Entry 8XRX (X-ray diffraction, 2.50 A resolution); this record covers chains A and B.

[Chain A (and B)]
Protein: GH3 enzyme CcBgl3B
Organism: Cellulosimicrobium cellulans
Notes: chain B of this document is another copy of the same molecule, construct and numbering; everything in this record applies to it too
Sequence (768 residues; numbered -2 to 765; the number before each row is that of its first residue; numbers below 1 keep their minus sign (Gly-2 is residue -2)):
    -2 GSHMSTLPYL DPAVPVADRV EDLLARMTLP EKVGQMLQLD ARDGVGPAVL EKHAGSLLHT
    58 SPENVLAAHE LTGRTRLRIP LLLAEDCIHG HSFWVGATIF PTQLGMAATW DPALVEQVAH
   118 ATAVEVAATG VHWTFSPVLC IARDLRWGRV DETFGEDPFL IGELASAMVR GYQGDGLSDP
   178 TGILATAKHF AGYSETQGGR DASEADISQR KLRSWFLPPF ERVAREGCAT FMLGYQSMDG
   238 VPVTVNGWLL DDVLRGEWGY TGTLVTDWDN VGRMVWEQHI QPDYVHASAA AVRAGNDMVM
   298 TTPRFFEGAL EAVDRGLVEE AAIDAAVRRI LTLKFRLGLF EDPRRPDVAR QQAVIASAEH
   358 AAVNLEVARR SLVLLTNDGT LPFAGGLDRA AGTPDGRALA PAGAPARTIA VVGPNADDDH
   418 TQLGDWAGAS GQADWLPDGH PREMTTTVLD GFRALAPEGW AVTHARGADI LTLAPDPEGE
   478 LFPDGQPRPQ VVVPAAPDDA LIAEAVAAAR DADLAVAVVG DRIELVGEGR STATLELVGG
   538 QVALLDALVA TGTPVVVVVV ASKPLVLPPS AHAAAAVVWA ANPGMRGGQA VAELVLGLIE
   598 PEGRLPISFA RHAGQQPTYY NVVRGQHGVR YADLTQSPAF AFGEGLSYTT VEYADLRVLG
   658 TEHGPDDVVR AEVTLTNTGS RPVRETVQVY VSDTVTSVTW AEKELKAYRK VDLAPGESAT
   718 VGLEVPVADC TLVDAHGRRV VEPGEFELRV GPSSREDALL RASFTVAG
Unresolved in the structure: -2 to 2, 389, 476-486, 765 (chain B: -2 to 2, 474-486)
Metal / ion sites: Ca2+: Asp690, Val692

[Chain A / chain B interface]
Pairs across the interface (115):
  Arg143(A) - Gly611(B)  hydrogen bond (side chain-backbone)
  Arg143(A) - Gln613(B)  hydrogen bond (side chain-backbone)
  Arg143(A) - Tyr628(B)
  Gln194(A) - Tyr616(B)
  Gly195(A) - Gln613(B)
  Gly195(A) - Pro614(B)
  Gly195(A) - Tyr628(B)  hydrogen bond (backbone-side chain)
  Arg197(A) - Gln612(B)  hydrogen bond (side chain-backbone)
  Arg197(A) - Gln613(B)
  Arg197(A) - Pro614(B)  hydrogen bond (side chain-backbone)
  Arg197(A) - Gln623(B)
  Arg197(A) - Tyr628(B)  hydrogen bond
  Arg197(A) - Gln633(B)
  Asp198(A) - Gln623(B)
  Asp198(A) - His624(B)  hydrogen bond (backbone-backbone)
  Ala199(A) - Gly622(B)
  Ala199(A) - Gln623(B)
  Ala199(A) - His624(B)
  Glu201(A) - Val620(B)
  Glu201(A) - Thr696(B)  hydrogen bond
  Asp203(A) - Asp203(B)
  Asp203(A) - Lys208(B)  salt bridge
  Ser205(A) - Asp236(B)  hydrogen bond
  Arg207(A) - Asp236(B)  salt bridge
  Arg207(A) - Gly237(B)
  Lys208(A) - Asp203(B)  salt bridge
  Tyr232(A) - His624(B)
  Ser234(A) - Thr696(B)  hydrogen bond
  Asp236(A) - Ser205(B)  hydrogen bond
  Asp236(A) - Arg207(B)  salt bridge
  Gly237(A) - Arg207(B)
  Gly237(A) - Val695(B)
  Gly237(A) - Thr696(B)  hydrogen bond (backbone-backbone)
  Arg270(A) - His624(B)  hydrogen bond
  Glu274(A) - Gly622(B)
  Glu274(A) - Gln623(B)
  Glu274(A) - His624(B)  salt bridge
  Gln275(A) - Thr696(B)
  His276(A) - Arg621(B)
  His276(A) - Thr691(B)
  His276(A) - Val692(B)
  His276(A) - Thr693(B)  hydrogen bond (backbone-backbone)
  Ile277(A) - Thr693(B)
  Ile277(A) - Val695(B)
  Ile277(A) - Thr696(B)
  Gln278(A) - Val692(B)
  Pro279(A) - Val692(B)
  Val488(A) - Arg627(B)
  Val489(A) - Ala629(B)
  Glu521(A) - Ala629(B)
  Leu522(A) - Ala629(B)  hydrophobic
  Gly526(A) - His624(B)
  Ser528(A) - Tyr628(B)
  Ser528(A) - Ala629(B)  hydrogen bond (backbone-backbone)
  Thr529(A) - Tyr628(B)
  Thr529(A) - Asp630(B)
  Ala530(A) - Gly611(B)
  Ala530(A) - Tyr628(B)
  Ala530(A) - Asp630(B)  hydrogen bond (backbone-side chain)
  Ala530(A) - Leu631(B)  hydrophobic
  Thr531(A) - His609(B)
  Thr531(A) - Asp630(B)  hydrogen bond
  Leu532(A) - Asp630(B)
  His609(A) - Ala530(B)
  His609(A) - Thr531(B)
  His609(A) - His609(B)
  Gly611(A) - Arg143(B)  hydrogen bond (backbone-side chain)
  Gly611(A) - Ala530(B)
  Gln612(A) - Arg197(B)  hydrogen bond (backbone-side chain)
  Gln613(A) - Arg143(B)  hydrogen bond (backbone-side chain)
  Gln613(A) - Gly195(B)
  Gln613(A) - Arg197(B)
  Pro614(A) - Gly195(B)
  Pro614(A) - Arg197(B)  hydrogen bond (backbone-side chain)
  Tyr616(A) - Gln194(B)
  Val620(A) - Glu201(B)
  Gly622(A) - Ala199(B)
  Gly622(A) - Glu274(B)
  Gln623(A) - Arg197(B)
  Gln623(A) - Asp198(B)
  Gln623(A) - Ala199(B)
  Gln623(A) - Glu274(B)
  His624(A) - Asp198(B)  hydrogen bond (backbone-backbone)
  His624(A) - Ala199(B)
  His624(A) - Tyr232(B)
  His624(A) - Arg270(B)  hydrogen bond
  His624(A) - Glu274(B)  salt bridge
  His624(A) - Gly526(B)
  Arg627(A) - Val488(B)
  Tyr628(A) - Gly195(B)  hydrogen bond (side chain-backbone)
  Tyr628(A) - Arg197(B)  hydrogen bond
  Tyr628(A) - Ser528(B)
  Tyr628(A) - Thr529(B)
  Tyr628(A) - Ala530(B)
  Ala629(A) - Val489(B)
  Ala629(A) - Glu521(B)
  Ala629(A) - Leu522(B)  hydrophobic
  Ala629(A) - Ser528(B)  hydrogen bond (backbone-backbone)
  Asp630(A) - Thr529(B)
  Asp630(A) - Ala530(B)  hydrogen bond (side chain-backbone)
  Asp630(A) - Thr531(B)  hydrogen bond
  Leu631(A) - Ala530(B)  hydrophobic
  Gln633(A) - Arg197(B)
  Thr691(A) - His276(B)
  Val692(A) - His276(B)
  Val692(A) - Gln278(B)
  Val692(A) - Pro279(B)
  Thr693(A) - His276(B)  hydrogen bond (backbone-backbone)
  Thr693(A) - Ile277(B)
  Val695(A) - Gly237(B)
  Val695(A) - Ile277(B)
  Thr696(A) - Glu201(B)  hydrogen bond
  Thr696(A) - Ser234(B)  hydrogen bond
  Thr696(A) - Gly237(B)  hydrogen bond (backbone-backbone)
  Thr696(A) - Ile277(B)
Other interface residues (no listed pair), chain A (60 interface residues in all): Arg140, Ser200, Arg527, Glu533, Ala610, Arg621, Ser694
Other interface residues (no listed pair), chain B (62 interface residues in all): Ser200, Val238, Gln275, Arg527, Leu532, Glu533, Val535, Ala610, Val619, Ser694

[Summary]
The interface between chain A and chain B involves 60 residues on one side and 62 on the other; the contacts
include 32 hydrogen bonds and 6 salt bridges. Among the polar pairs are Asp203(A)-Lys208(B),
Arg207(A)-Asp236(B) and Glu274(A)-His624(B). Asp690(A) and Val692(A) coordinate Ca2+.
Both chains are GH3 enzyme CcBgl3B (Cellulosimicrobium cellulans). Entry 8XRX (The crystal structure of a GH3
enzyme CcBgl3B with glucose and gentiobiose) was determined by X-ray diffraction, deposited together with
8XRT, 8XRU and 8XRV.
